PDB entry 7LHH | electron microscopy, 7.20 A resolution (low resolution: residue-level contacts below are approximate; hydrogen-bond / salt-bridge calls are withheld) | chains K and G of the 4 polymer chains in the assembly

== Chain K ==
Protein: Fimbrial adapter PapK
Source organism: Escherichia coli
UniProt: P62532 (PAPK_ECOLX); residues 1-178 here = UniProt positions 1-178
Sequence (178 residues; row label = number of the first residue in the row):
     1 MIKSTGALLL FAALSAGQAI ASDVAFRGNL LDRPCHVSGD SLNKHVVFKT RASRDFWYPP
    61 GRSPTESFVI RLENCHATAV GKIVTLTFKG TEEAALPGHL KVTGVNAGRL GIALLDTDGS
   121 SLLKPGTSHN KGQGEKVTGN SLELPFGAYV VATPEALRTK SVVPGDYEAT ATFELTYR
Not modelled in the structure: 1-21

== Chain G ==
Protein: P fimbria tip G-adhesin PapG-II
Source organism: Escherichia coli
UniProt: A0A798R8B8 (A0A798R8B8_ECOLX); residues 1-336 here = UniProt positions 1-336
Sequence (336 residues; numbered 1 to 336; the number before each row is that of its first residue):
     1 MKKWFPALLF SLCVSGESSA WNNIVFYSLG DVNSYQGGNV VITQRPQFIT SWRPGIATVT
    61 WNQCNGPGFA DGFWAYYREY IAWVVFPKKV MTQNGYPLFI EVHNKGSWSE ENTGDNDSYF
   121 FLKGYKWDER AFDAGNLCQK PGETTRLTEK FDDIIFKVAL PADLPLGDYS VKIPYTSGMQ
   181 RHFASYLGAR FKIPYNVAKT LPRENEMLFL FKNIGGCRPS AQSLEIKHGD LSINSANNHY
   241 AAQTLSVSCD VPANIRFMLL RNTTPTYSHG KKFSVGLGHG WDSIVSVNGV DTGETTMRWY
   301 KAGTQNLTIG SRLYGESSKI QPGVLSGSAT LLMILP
Not modelled in the structure: 1-20

== How chain K and chain G interact ==
Pairs across the interface (44; chain K residue first):
  S22(K) - L331(G)
  S22(K) - L332(G)
  D23(K) - Q222(G)
  D23(K) - S223(G)
  D23(K) - L224(G)
  D23(K) - A329(G)
  D23(K) - T330(G)
  D23(K) - L331(G)
  V24(K) - L224(G)
  V24(K) - S328(G)
  V24(K) - A329(G)
  A25(K) - L224(G)
  A25(K) - S328(G)
  A25(K) - A329(G)
  F26(K) - E225(G)
  F26(K) - I226(G)
  F26(K) - S326(G)
  F26(K) - G327(G)
  F26(K) - S328(G)
  R27(K) - I226(G)
  R27(K) - K227(G)
  R27(K) - H228(G)
  R27(K) - A241(G)
  R27(K) - L325(G)
  R27(K) - S326(G)
  R27(K) - G327(G)
  G28(K) - K227(G)
  G28(K) - H228(G)
  G28(K) - L325(G)
  N29(K) - H228(G)
  N29(K) - V324(G)
  N29(K) - L325(G)
  L30(K) - G229(G)
  L30(K) - D230(G)
  L31(K) - D230(G)
  L31(K) - L231(G)
  L31(K) - S232(G)
  L31(K) - I233(G)
  L31(K) - A236(G)
  D32(K) - D230(G)
  D32(K) - L231(G)
  D32(K) - I233(G)
  P34(K) - S232(G)
  P34(K) - I233(G)
Interface residues without a listed pair, chain K (13 interface residues in all): R33
Interface residues without a listed pair, chain G (26 interface residues in all): A242, L277, M333

== Summary ==
13 residues of chain K face 26 of chain G across their interface.
Here chain K is Fimbrial adapter PapK and chain G is P fimbria tip G-adhesin PapG-II, both from Escherichia
coli. Entry 7LHH (Cryo-EM structure of E. coli P pilus tip assembly intermediate PapC-PapD-PapK-PapG in the
second conformation) was determined by electron microscopy, deposited together with 7LHG and 7LHI.
